Entry 7RXD (electron microscopy, 3.60 A resolution); this record covers chains H and N of the 5 polymer chains in the assembly.

[Chain H]
Protein: Fab_8D3_2 heavy chain
Source organism: Mus musculus
Sequence (234 residues; each row starts with the number of its first residue):
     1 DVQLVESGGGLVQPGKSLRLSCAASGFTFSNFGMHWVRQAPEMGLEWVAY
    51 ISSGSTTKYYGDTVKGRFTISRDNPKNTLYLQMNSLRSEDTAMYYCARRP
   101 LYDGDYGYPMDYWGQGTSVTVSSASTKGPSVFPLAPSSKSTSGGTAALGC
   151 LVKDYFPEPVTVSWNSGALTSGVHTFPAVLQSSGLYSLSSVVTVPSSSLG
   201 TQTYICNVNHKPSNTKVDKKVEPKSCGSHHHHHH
Disordered / not traced: 137-145, 196-202, 224-234
Disulfide bonds: Cys22-Cys96, Cys150-Cys206

[Chain N]
Protein: Nb_RBD
Source organism: Vicugna pacos
Sequence (129 residues; numbered 1 to 129; the number before each row is that of its first residue):
     1 QVQLVESGGGLVQAGGSLRLSCAASGFPVYRDRMAWYRQAPGKEREWVAA
    51 IYSAGQQTRYADSVKGRFTISRDNAKNTVYLQMNSLKPEDTAVYYCNVKD
   101 VGHHYEYYDYWGQGTQVTVSSLEHHHHHH
Disordered / not traced: 126-129
Disulfide bonds: Cys22-Cys96

[How chain H and chain N interact]
Contacting residue pairs - 16 pairs, chain H then chain N:
  Tyr50(H) with Glu123(N), hydrogen bond
  Tyr59(H) with Ala14(N); Pro88(N)
  Lys65(H) with Glu89(N), salt bridge
  Arg99(H) with Ser121(N), hydrogen bond (side chain-backbone); Leu122(N); Glu123(N), salt bridge
  Tyr102(H) with Glu123(N); His124(N); His125(N)
  Asp103(H) with Leu122(N); Glu123(N), hydrogen bond (side chain-backbone)
  Gly104(H) with Leu122(N); Glu123(N), hydrogen bond (backbone-backbone); His124(N)
  Asp105(H) with His124(N), salt bridge
Interface residues without a listed pair, chain H (11 interface residues in all): Ser52, Pro100, Tyr106

[Summary]
11 residues of chain H face 8 of chain N across their interface; the contacts include 4 hydrogen bonds and 3
salt bridges. Among the polar pairs are Lys65(H)-Glu89(N), Arg99(H)-Glu123(N) and Asp105(H)-His124(N).
Here chain H is Fab_8D3_2 heavy chain (Mus musculus) and chain N is Nb_RBD (Vicugna pacos). Entry 7RXD (CryoEM
structure of RBD domain of COVID-19 in complex with Legobody) was determined by electron microscopy, deposited
together with 7R9D and 7RXC.
